6WXR - chains A and B; structure by electron microscopy, 3.20 A resolution.

[Chain A]
Protein: Dual oxidase 1
Source organism: Mus musculus
Reference sequence: A2AQ92 (A2AQ92_MOUSE); numbering as in UniProt (aligned over 20-1551)
Sequence (1536 residues; row label = number of the first residue in the row):
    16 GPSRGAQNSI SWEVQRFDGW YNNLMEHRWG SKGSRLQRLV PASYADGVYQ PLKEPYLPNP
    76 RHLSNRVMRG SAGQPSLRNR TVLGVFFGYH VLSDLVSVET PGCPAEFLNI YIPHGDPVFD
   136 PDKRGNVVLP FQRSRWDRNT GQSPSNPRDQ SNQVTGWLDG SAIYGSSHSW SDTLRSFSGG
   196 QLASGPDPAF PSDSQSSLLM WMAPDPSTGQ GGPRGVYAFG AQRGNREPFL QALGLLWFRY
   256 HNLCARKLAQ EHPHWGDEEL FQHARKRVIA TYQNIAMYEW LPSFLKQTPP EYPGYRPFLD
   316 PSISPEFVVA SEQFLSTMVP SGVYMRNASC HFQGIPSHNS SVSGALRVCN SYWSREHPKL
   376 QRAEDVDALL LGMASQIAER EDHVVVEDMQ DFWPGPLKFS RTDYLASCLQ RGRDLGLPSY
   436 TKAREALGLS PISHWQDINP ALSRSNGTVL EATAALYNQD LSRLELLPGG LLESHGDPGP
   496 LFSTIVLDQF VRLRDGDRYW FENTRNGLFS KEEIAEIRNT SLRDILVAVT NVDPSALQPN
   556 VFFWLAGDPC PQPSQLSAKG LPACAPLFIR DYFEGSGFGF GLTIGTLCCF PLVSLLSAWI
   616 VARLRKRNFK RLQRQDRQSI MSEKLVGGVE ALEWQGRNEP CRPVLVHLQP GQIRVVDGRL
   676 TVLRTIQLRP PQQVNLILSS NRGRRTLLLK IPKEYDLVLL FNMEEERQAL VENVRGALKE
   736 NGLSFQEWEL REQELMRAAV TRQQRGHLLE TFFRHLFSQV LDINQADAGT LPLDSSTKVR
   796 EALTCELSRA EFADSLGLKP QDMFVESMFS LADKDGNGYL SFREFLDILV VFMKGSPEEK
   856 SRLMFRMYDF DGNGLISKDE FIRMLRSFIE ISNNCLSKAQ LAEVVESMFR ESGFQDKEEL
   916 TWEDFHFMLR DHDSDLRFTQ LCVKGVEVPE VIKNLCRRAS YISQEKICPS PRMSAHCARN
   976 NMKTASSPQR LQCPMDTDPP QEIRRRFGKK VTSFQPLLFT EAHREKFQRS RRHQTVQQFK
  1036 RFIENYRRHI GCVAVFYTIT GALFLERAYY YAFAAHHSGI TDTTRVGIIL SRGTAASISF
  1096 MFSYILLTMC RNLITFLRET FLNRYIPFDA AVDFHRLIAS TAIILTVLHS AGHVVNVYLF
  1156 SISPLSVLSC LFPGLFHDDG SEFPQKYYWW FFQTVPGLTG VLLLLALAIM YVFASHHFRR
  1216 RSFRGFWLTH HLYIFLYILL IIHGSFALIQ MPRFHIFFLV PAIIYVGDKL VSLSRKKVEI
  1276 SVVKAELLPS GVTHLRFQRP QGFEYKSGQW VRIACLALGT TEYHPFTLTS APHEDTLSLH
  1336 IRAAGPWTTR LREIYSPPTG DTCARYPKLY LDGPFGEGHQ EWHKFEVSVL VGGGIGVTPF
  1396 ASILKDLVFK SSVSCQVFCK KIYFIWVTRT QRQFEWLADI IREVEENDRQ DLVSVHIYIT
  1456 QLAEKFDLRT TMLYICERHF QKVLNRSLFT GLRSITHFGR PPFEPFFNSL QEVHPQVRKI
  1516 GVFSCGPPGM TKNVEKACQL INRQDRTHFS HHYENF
Not modelled in the structure: 16-21, 350-357, 623-1027, 1354-1359, 1411-1413, 1465-1493, 1512-1513, 1540-1541
Sequence notes: expression tag (16-19)
Disulfide bonds: Cys118-Cys1165, Cys345-Cys565, Cys364-Cys579
Covalent attachments: N-acetylglucosamine (NAG) linked to Asn94, Asn342, Asn534
Bound ions: heme Fe: His1144, His1238
Residues lining bound ligands:
  - FAD (flavin-adenine dinucleotide): Arg1113, Asp1124, Val1127, Asp1128, Arg1214, Trp1305, Tyr1318, His1319, Pro1320, Phe1321, Thr1322, His1335, Ile1336, Arg1337, Ala1339, Gly1340, Pro1341, Trp1342, Thr1343, Thr1393
  - heme (HEM), molecule 1: Arg1087, Ala1090, Ile1093, Ser1094, Phe1097, Thr1141, His1144, Ser1145, His1148, Pro1191, Gly1192, Gly1195, Val1196, Leu1198, Leu1199, Leu1202, Leu1235, His1238, Gly1239, Ser1240, Phe1241, Ile1244, Gln1245, Arg1248, Phe1249
  - heme (HEM), molecule 2: Ile1100, Leu1101, Met1104, Arg1106, Val1127, His1130, Arg1131, Ala1134, Met1205, Tyr1206, Ala1209, Phe1221, His1225, Tyr1228, Tyr1232, Tyr1260, Lys1264, His1319
What the authors report for this chain:
  - post-translational modification sites: Asn94, Asn534
  - heme coordination: His1130, His1144, His1238
  - binding site for heme: Arg1087, His1144, His1148
  - mutagenesis - F1097A, F1097I, F1097V, F1097Y: decreased catalytic activity

[Chain B]
Protein: Dual oxidase maturation factor 1
Source organism: Mus musculus
Reference sequence: Q8VE49 (DOXA1_MOUSE); residues 1-341 here = UniProt positions 1-341
Sequence (341 residues; numbered 1 to 341; the number before each row is that of its first residue):
     1 MAALGHTLPF YTGTKPTFPM DTTLAVIITI FLTALVTFII ILPGIRGKTR LFWLLRVVTS
    61 LFIGAVILAV NFSSEWSVGH VNANTTYKAF SPKWVSVDVG LQIGLGGVNI TLTGTPVQQL
   121 NETINYNEAF AWRLGRSYAE EYAKALEKGL PDPVLYLAEK FTPRSPCGLY NQYRLAGHYA
   181 SAMLWVAFLC WLLANVMLSM PVLVYGGHML LATGLFQLLA LFFFSMTTSL ISPCPLRLGT
   241 AVLHTHHGPA FWITLATGLL CILLGLVMAV AHRMQPHRLK AFFNQSSEDP VLEWGSEEGG
   301 LLSPHYRSIA ESPETQDIPM SVASSETCFK EEHPKESDCS L
Not modelled in the structure: 1-49, 278-341
Disulfide bonds: Cys167-Cys234
Covalent attachments: N-acetylglucosamine (NAG) linked to Asn84, Asn109
Swiss-Prot annotation at these positions:
  - glycosylation (N-linked (GlcNAc...) asparagine): Asn84, Asn109, Asn121
What the authors report for this chain:
  - post-translational modification sites: Asn84, Asn109

[Chain A / chain B interface]
Residue-residue contacts (40):
  Asn23(A) with Trp94(B)
  Ile25(A) with Trp94(B), hydrophobic
  Trp27(A) with Pro92(B)
  Glu28(A) with Ala89(B); Phe90(B), hydrogen bond (side chain-backbone); Ser91(B)
  Arg31(A) with Asp152(B), salt bridge
  Trp35(A) with Leu146(B); Glu147(B)
  Tyr36(A) with Ala89(B), hydrophobic; Leu146(B), hydrogen bond (side chain-backbone); Gly149(B)
  Asn38(A) with Phe90(B)
  Leu39(A) with Phe90(B), hydrophobic
  His42(A) with Phe90(B)
  Arg150(A) with Arg164(B)
  Ser182(A) with Glu159(B)
  His183(A) with Glu159(B)
  Ser184(A) with Glu159(B); Ser165(B), hydrogen bond; Pro166(B)
  Asp187(A) with Tyr156(B), hydrogen bond; Lys160(B), salt bridge
  Thr188(A) with Pro166(B)
  Phe192(A) with Arg237(B)
  Leu213(A) with Pro166(B)
  Leu214(A) with Pro166(B), hydrophobic
  Arg513(A) with Phe90(B)
  Gly1169(A) with Asn171(B), hydrogen bond (backbone-side chain)
  Val1190(A) with Tyr179(B)
  Ser1240(A) with His178(B); Tyr179(B), hydrogen bond
  Phe1241(A) with Leu175(B), hydrophobic; Tyr179(B)
  Met1246(A) with Leu134(B), hydrophobic
  Leu1265(A) with Val196(B), hydrophobic; Met197(B), hydrophobic; Met200(B)
  Leu1268(A) with Val202(B), hydrophobic
  Ser1269(A) with Met200(B)
Also at the interface, not in a pair above, chain A (36 interface residues in all): Gln22, Trp185, Glu273, Leu1170, His1172, Ile1237, Ala1242, Val1261
Also at the interface, not in a pair above, chain B (29 interface residues in all): Arg174, Leu193, Pro235, Gly239
The authors on this interface:
  - interface residues, chain A: Gly1169(A), Val1190(A)
  - interface residues, chain B: Leu134(B), Asn171(B)

[In short]
The interface between chain A and chain B involves 36 residues on one side and 29 on the other, with 6
hydrogen bonds and 2 salt bridges. Polar contacts include Arg31(A)-Asp152(B), Asp187(A)-Lys160(B) and
Glu28(A)-Phe90(B). From the paper: a binding site for heme at Arg1087(A), His1144(A) and His1148(A); F1097A,
F1097I and F1097V of chain A, among others, reduce catalytic activity.
Here chain A is Dual oxidase 1 and chain B is Dual oxidase maturation factor 1, both from Mus musculus. Entry
6WXR (CryoEM structure of mouse DUOX1-DUOXA1 complex in the absence of NADPH) was determined by electron
microscopy (same publication as 6WXU and 6WXV).
